2HO2 - chains A and B; structure by X-ray diffraction, 1.33 A resolution.

Chain A:
Molecule: Amyloid beta A4 protein-binding family B member 1
Source organism: Homo sapiens
Notes: fragment: WW domain
UniProt: O00213 (APBB1_HUMAN); numbering as in UniProt (aligned over 253-289)
Amino-acid sequence (38 residues; numbered 252 to 289; the number before each row is that of its first residue):
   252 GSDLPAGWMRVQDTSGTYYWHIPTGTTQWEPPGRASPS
Disordered / not traced: 252, 286-289
Sequence notes: expression tag (252)
What the authors report for this chain:
  - binding site for Protein enabled homolog (chain B): V262, Y269, W271, W280
  - conformationally variable residues (side-chain flip): Y269, W271

Chain B:
Molecule: Protein enabled homolog
UniProt: Q8N8S7 (ENAH_HUMAN); residues 1-10 here correspond to UniProt positions 347-356 (UniProt number = residue number + 346)
Amino-acid sequence (10 residues; numbered 1 to 10; the number before each row is that of its first residue):
     1 PPPPPPPPPL

How chain A and chain B interact:
Residue-residue contacts (15):
  V262(A) - P5(B)  hydrophobic
  D264(A) - P8(B)
  Y269(A) - P6(B)  hydrogen bond (side chain-backbone)
  Y269(A) - P7(B)
  Y269(A) - P8(B)
  W271(A) - P5(B)  hydrophobic
  W271(A) - P6(B)
  G276(A) - P6(B)
  T278(A) - P6(B)
  T278(A) - P7(B)  hydrogen bond (side chain-backbone)
  T278(A) - P8(B)
  T278(A) - P9(B)
  Q279(A) - P9(B)
  W280(A) - P8(B)  hydrophobic
  W280(A) - P9(B)  hydrogen bond (side chain-backbone)
From the paper, about this interface:
  - pairs named by the authors: Y269(A)-P6(B) (hydrogen bond), T278(A)-P7(B) (hydrogen bond), W280(A)-P9(B) (hydrogen bond), P5(B)-W271(A), P8(B)-Y269(A)
  - interface residues, chain A: V262(A)

Overview:
Chain A and chain B form an interface of 8 and 5 residues respectively; the contacts include 3 hydrogen bonds.
Among the polar pairs are Y269(A)-P6(B), T278(A)-P7(B) and W280(A)-P9(B). The paper describes hydrogen bonds
between Y269(A) and P6(B), T278(A) and P7(B) and W280(A) and P9(B); contacts between P5(B) and W271(A) and
P8(B) and Y269(A). From the paper: a binding site for Protein enabled homolog (chain B) at V262(A), Y269(A)
and W271(A) among others; the interface residue V262(A).
Chain A is Amyloid beta A4 protein-binding family B member 1 (Homo sapiens) and chain B is Protein enabled
homolog; the structure, Structure of human FE65-WW domain in complex with hMena peptide, was determined by
X-ray diffraction together with 2IDH and 2OEI from the same study.
